PDB entry 1A66 | solution NMR | chains B and A of the 3 polymer chains in the assembly

# Chain B
Molecule: 12-nt DNA strand
Notes: fragment: 12mer dna containing murine arre2 site
Sequence (12 nucleotides; numbered 315 to 326; the number before each row is that of its first residue):
   315 CGAGGAAAAT TG

# Chain A
Molecule: Core NFATC1
Source organism: Homo sapiens
Notes: fragment: dna binding domain of nfatc1
UniProt: O95644 (NFAC1_HUMAN); residues 1-178 here correspond to UniProt positions 414-591 (UniProt number = residue number + 413)
Amino-acid sequence (178 residues; numbered 1 to 178; the number before each row is that of its first residue):
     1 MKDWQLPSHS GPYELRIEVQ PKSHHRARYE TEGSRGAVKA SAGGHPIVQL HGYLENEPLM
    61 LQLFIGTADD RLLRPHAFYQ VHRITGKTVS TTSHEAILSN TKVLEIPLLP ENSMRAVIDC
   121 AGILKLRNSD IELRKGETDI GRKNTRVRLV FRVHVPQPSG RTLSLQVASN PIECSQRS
Sequence notes: engineered mutation Met-1 (Ala414 in O95644), Lys-2 (Leu415 in O95644), Arg-28 (His441 in O95644)
Curated features (UniProtKB/Swiss-Prot):
  - DNA-binding region: Arg-26, Ala-27, Tyr-29 to Gly-33
Reported in the primary citation:
  - mutagenesis - H28R: increased binding to ARRE2
  - binding site for the 12-nt DNA strand (chain B): Arg-26, Arg-28, Arg-35, Gly-36, Lys-39, Arg-142, Gln-176
  - contacts within the chain: Arg-28/Glu-32, Phe-78/Ile-131
  - binding site for the 12-nt DNA strand: Tyr-29, Lys-125, Arg-127, Asn-128, Ser-129, Arg-142, Arg-177
  - conformationally variable residues (order/disorder transition): Glu-132, Thr-138

# How chain B and chain A interact
Pairs across the interface - 20 pairs, chain B then chain A:
  DG316(B) / Ser-34(A)  phosphate contact
  DG316(B) / Arg-35(A)  base contact
  DG316(B) / Arg-83(A)  phosphate contact
  DA317(B) / Arg-28(A)  base contact
  DA317(B) / Arg-35(A)  base contact
  DA317(B) / Gly-36(A)  phosphate contact
  DA317(B) / Ala-37(A)  phosphate contact
  DA317(B) / Lys-39(A)  phosphate contact
  DG318(B) / His-24(A)  phosphate contact
  DG318(B) / Arg-26(A)  base contact
  DG318(B) / Arg-28(A)  base contact
  DG318(B) / Lys-39(A)  phosphate contact
  DG319(B) / Arg-26(A)  base contact
  DG319(B) / Gln-176(A)  base contact
  DA320(B) / Gln-176(A)  base contact
  DA321(B) / Gln-176(A)  base contact
  DT324(B) / Arg-142(A)  base contact
  DT325(B) / Glu-132(A)  phosphate contact
  DT325(B) / Arg-142(A)  sugar contact
  DG326(B) / Glu-132(A)  sugar contact
Also at the interface, not in a pair above, chain A (15 interface residues in all): Val-38, Ser-41, Thr-85

# Summary
Chain B and chain A form an interface of 9 and 15 residues respectively. UniProt lists a DNA-binding region on
chain A. From the paper: a binding site for the 12-nt DNA strand (chain B) at Arg-26(A), Arg-28(A) and
Arg-35(A) among others; H28R of chain A increases binding to ARRE2.
Here chain B is a 12-nt DNA strand and chain A is Core NFATC1 (Homo sapiens). Entry 1A66 (Solution NMR
structure of the core NFATC1/DNA complex, 18 structures) was determined by solution NMR.
